4GDF - chains A and B of the 4 polymer chains in the assembly; structure by X-ray diffraction, 2.80 A resolution.

[Chain A (and B)]
Molecule: Large T antigen
From: Simian virus 40
Notes: chain B of this document is another copy of the same molecule, construct and numbering; everything in this record applies to it too
Reference sequence: Q9DH70 (Q9DH70_SV40); residues 131-627 here = UniProt positions 131-627
Sequence (497 residues; numbered 131 to 627; the number before each row is that of its first residue):
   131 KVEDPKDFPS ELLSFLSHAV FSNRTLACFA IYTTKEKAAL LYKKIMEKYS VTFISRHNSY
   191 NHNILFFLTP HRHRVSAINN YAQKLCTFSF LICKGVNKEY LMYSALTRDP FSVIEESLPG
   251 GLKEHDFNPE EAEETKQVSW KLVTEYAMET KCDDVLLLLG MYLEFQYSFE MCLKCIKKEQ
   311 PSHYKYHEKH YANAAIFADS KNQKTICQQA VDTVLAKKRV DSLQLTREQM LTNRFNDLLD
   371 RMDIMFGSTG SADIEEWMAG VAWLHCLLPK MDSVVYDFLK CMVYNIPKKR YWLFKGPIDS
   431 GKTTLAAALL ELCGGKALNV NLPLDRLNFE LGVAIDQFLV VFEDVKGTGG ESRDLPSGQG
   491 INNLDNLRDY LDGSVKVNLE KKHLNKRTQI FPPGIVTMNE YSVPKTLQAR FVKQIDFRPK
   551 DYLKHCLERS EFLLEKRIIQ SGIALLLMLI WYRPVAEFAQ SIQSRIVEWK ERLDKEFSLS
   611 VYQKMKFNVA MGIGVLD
Bound ions: Zn2+: Cys302, Cys305, His313, His317
What the authors report for this chain:
  - binding site for the 32-nt DNA strand: Ala149, Val150, Phe151, Ser152, Asn153, Arg154, His513, Leu514
  - binding site for the 32-nt DNA strand: Arg204, Lys512
  - contacts within the chain: Arg154-Asn227 (hydrogen bond)
  - conformationally variable residues (loop rearrangement, side-chain flip): Ala149, Ser152, Arg154
  - self-association interface (contacts with another copy of this molecule); pairs are residue here / residue on that copy: His513-His513 (hydrogen bond), Lys271, Arg456, Asn515

[Chain A / chain B interface]
Contacting residue pairs - 50 pairs, chain A then chain B:
  Asp284(A) with Arg349(B), salt bridge
  Leu286(A) with Leu345(B), hydrophobic; Ala346(B); Arg349(B)
  Leu287(A) with Leu353(B), hydrophobic
  Leu289(A) with Asp342(B); Ala346(B), hydrophobic
  Gly290(A) with Ala346(B)
  Met291(A) with Gln354(B)
  Leu293(A) with Thr343(B)
  Gln296(A) with Lys271(B)
  Gln310(A) with Gln354(B)
  Ala328(A) with Lys271(B)
  Asp329(A) with Lys271(B)
  Ser330(A) with Gln339(B), hydrogen bond (backbone-side chain)
  Lys331(A) with Gln267(B), hydrogen bond; Trp270(B); Gln339(B)
  Asn332(A) with Gln339(B)
  Gln333(A) with Gln339(B), hydrogen bond (backbone-side chain)
  Lys334(A) with Gln339(B)
  Asp429(A) with Lys418(B), salt bridge
  Thr433(A) with Val505(B)
  Lys446(A) with Thr518(B), hydrogen bond
  Ala447(A) with Asn508(B), hydrogen bond (backbone-side chain)
  Pro453(A) with Asp455(B)
  Arg456(A) with Asp455(B), salt bridge; Asn458(B); Glu510(B), salt bridge
  Phe459(A) with Lys516(B)
  Glu460(A) with Asn508(B), hydrogen bond; Lys516(B), salt bridge
  Val463(A) with Lys516(B)
  Lys476(A) with Asn496(B)
  Lys511(A) with Asn515(B)
  Lys512(A) with Phe459(B); Lys511(B), hydrogen bond (side chain-backbone); His513(B); Leu514(B), hydrogen bond (side chain-backbone); Asn515(B), hydrogen bond (backbone-side chain)
  His513(A) with His513(B), hydrogen bond (side chain-backbone)
  Glu561(A) with Ile416(B)
  Leu564(A) with Pro417(B)
  Glu565(A) with Tyr414(B); Ile416(B)
  Arg567(A) with Asn415(B), hydrogen bond (side chain-backbone); Pro417(B); Gly503(B), hydrogen bond (side chain-backbone); Ile520(B)
  Gln570(A) with Ser504(B), hydrogen bond (side chain-backbone)
Also at the interface, not in a pair above, chain A (38 interface residues in all): Glu294, Ile428, Leu448, Asn449
Also at the interface, not in a pair above, chain B (38 interface residues in all): Val350, Lys419, Arg420, Arg498, Asp499, Arg517
From the paper, about this interface:
  - residue pairs: His513(A)-His513(B) (hydrogen bond)

[In short]
The chain A/chain B interface involves 38 residues from each chain, with 13 hydrogen bonds and 5 salt bridges.
Polar contacts include Asp284(A)-Arg349(B), Asp429(A)-Lys418(B) and Arg456(A)-Asp455(B). The paper describes a
hydrogen bond between His513(A) and His513(B). From the paper: a binding site for the 32-nt DNA strand at
Ala149(A), Val150(A) and Phe151(A) among others; conformational variability at Ala149(A), Ser152(A) and
Arg154(A).
Chain A and chain B are both Large T antigen (Simian virus 40); the structure, A Crystal Structure of SV40
Large T Antigen, was determined by X-ray diffraction.
